Entry 5CHA (X-ray diffraction, 1.67 A resolution); this record covers chains F and G of the 6 polymer chains in the assembly.

[Chain F]
Protein: Alpha-chymotrypsin A
From: Bos taurus
Notes: EC 3.4.21.1
UniProt: P00766 (CTRA_BOVIN); numbering as in UniProt (aligned over 16-146)
Sequence (131 residues; each row starts with the number of its first residue):
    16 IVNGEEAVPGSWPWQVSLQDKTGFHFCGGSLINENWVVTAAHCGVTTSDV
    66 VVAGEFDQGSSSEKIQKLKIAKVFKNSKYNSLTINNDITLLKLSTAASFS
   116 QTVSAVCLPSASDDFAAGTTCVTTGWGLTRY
Cystine bridges: Cys42-Cys58
Swiss-Prot annotation at these positions:
  - active site (Charge relay system): His57, Asp102

[Chain G]
Protein: Alpha-chymotrypsin A
From: Bos taurus
Notes: EC 3.4.21.1
UniProt: P00766 (CTRA_BOVIN); residue numbers follow UniProt; this construct covers 149-245
Sequence (97 residues; row label = number of the first residue in the row):
   149 ANTPDRLQQASLPLLSNTNCKKYWGTKIKDAMICAGASGVSSCMGDSGGP
   199 LVCKKNGAWTLVGIVSWGSSTCSTSTPGVYARVTALVNWVQQTLAAN
Cystine bridges: Cys168-Cys182, Cys191-Cys220
Swiss-Prot annotation at these positions:
  - active site: Ser195 (Charge relay system)

[Interface between chain F and chain G]
Pairs across the interface (153; chain F residue first):
  Ile16(F) - Gln156(G)
  Ile16(F) - Gln157(G)
  Ile16(F) - Ala158(G)  hydrophobic
  Ile16(F) - Ser189(G)
  Ile16(F) - Cys191(G)
  Ile16(F) - Asp194(G)  hydrogen bond (backbone-side chain)
  Val17(F) - Val188(G)
  Val17(F) - Ser189(G)  hydrogen bond (backbone-backbone)
  Val17(F) - Cys191(G)  hydrophobic
  Val17(F) - Cys220(G)  hydrophobic
  Val17(F) - Thr222(G)
  Asn18(F) - Gly187(G)  hydrogen bond (side chain-backbone)
  Asn18(F) - Val188(G)
  Gly19(F) - Gln157(G)
  Glu20(F) - Gln156(G)
  Glu20(F) - Gln157(G)  hydrogen bond (backbone-backbone)
  Glu21(F) - Arg154(G)  salt bridge
  Glu21(F) - Leu155(G)
  Glu21(F) - Gln156(G)
  Ala22(F) - Leu155(G)  hydrogen bond (backbone-backbone)
  Ala22(F) - Gln157(G)
  Trp27(F) - Leu155(G)
  Trp27(F) - Gln157(G)  hydrogen bond
  Trp27(F) - Trp207(G)  hydrophobic
  Trp29(F) - Trp207(G)  hydrophobic
  Gln30(F) - Pro198(G)
  His40(F) - Gly193(G)
  Cys42(F) - Ser195(G)
  Gly43(F) - Ser195(G)  hydrogen bond (backbone-backbone)
  Gly43(F) - Gly196(G)
  Gly43(F) - Gly197(G)
  Gly44(F) - Gly196(G)
  Ser45(F) - Pro198(G)
  Ser45(F) - Leu209(G)
  Trp51(F) - Leu242(G)  hydrophobic
  Val53(F) - Gly196(G)
  Val53(F) - Leu209(G)  hydrophobic
  Val53(F) - Ile212(G)  hydrophobic
  Thr54(F) - Gly196(G)
  Thr54(F) - Ile212(G)
  Ala55(F) - Gly196(G)
  Ala55(F) - Ile212(G)
  Ala55(F) - Val213(G)
  His57(F) - Ser195(G)  hydrogen bond
  His57(F) - Val213(G)
  His57(F) - Ser214(G)
  Phe71(F) - Asp153(G)
  Phe71(F) - Arg154(G)
  Phe71(F) - Leu155(G)  hydrogen bond (backbone-backbone)
  Asp72(F) - Asp153(G)
  Gln73(F) - Asp153(G)  hydrogen bond (backbone-backbone)
  Gly74(F) - Asp153(G)
  Phe89(F) - Trp237(G)
  Phe89(F) - Thr241(G)
  Phe89(F) - Asn245(G)
  Asn91(F) - Trp237(G)
  Thr98(F) - Lys177(G)
  Thr98(F) - Met180(G)
  Ile99(F) - Ser214(G)
  Ile99(F) - Trp215(G)
  Asn100(F) - Lys177(G)
  Asn100(F) - Ala179(G)
  Asn100(F) - Met180(G)
  Asn101(F) - Ala179(G)
  Asn101(F) - Leu234(G)
  Asp102(F) - Ser214(G)  hydrogen bond
  Asp102(F) - Ala229(G)
  Ile103(F) - Ile212(G)  hydrophobic
  Ile103(F) - Leu234(G)  hydrophobic
  Ile103(F) - Trp237(G)  hydrophobic
  Ile103(F) - Val238(G)  hydrophobic
  Leu105(F) - Trp237(G)  hydrophobic
  Leu105(F) - Val238(G)  hydrophobic
  Leu105(F) - Thr241(G)
  Lys107(F) - Asn245(G)
  Val121(F) - Val200(G)  hydrophobic
  Val121(F) - Trp207(G)
  Val121(F) - Leu209(G)
  Cys122(F) - Ala206(G)  hydrophobic
  Cys122(F) - Trp207(G)  hydrogen bond (backbone-backbone)
  Cys122(F) - Thr208(G)
  Cys122(F) - Leu209(G)  hydrogen bond (backbone-backbone)
  Leu123(F) - Thr208(G)
  Leu123(F) - Val238(G)  hydrophobic
  Pro124(F) - Thr208(G)
  Pro124(F) - Leu209(G)
  Pro124(F) - Val231(G)
  Pro124(F) - Thr232(G)
  Pro124(F) - Val235(G)
  Ser125(F) - Thr232(G)  hydrogen bond (backbone-side chain)
  Ser125(F) - Val235(G)
  Ala126(F) - Thr232(G)
  Ala126(F) - Val235(G)
  Ala126(F) - Asn236(G)
  Asp128(F) - Lys203(G)
  Phe130(F) - Leu162(G)  hydrophobic
  Phe130(F) - Lys203(G)
  Phe130(F) - Val210(G)  hydrophobic
  Ala131(F) - Leu162(G)
  Ala132(F) - Leu162(G)
  Ala132(F) - Leu163(G)
  Ala132(F) - Ser164(G)
  Gly133(F) - Leu162(G)  hydrogen bond (backbone-backbone)
  Thr134(F) - Leu160(G)
  Thr134(F) - Pro161(G)
  Thr134(F) - Leu162(G)  hydrogen bond (backbone-backbone)
  Thr135(F) - Leu160(G)
  Cys136(F) - Ala158(G)
  Cys136(F) - Ser159(G)
  Cys136(F) - Leu160(G)  hydrogen bond (backbone-backbone)
  Cys136(F) - Leu162(G)  hydrophobic
  Cys136(F) - Leu199(G)  hydrophobic
  Cys136(F) - Val200(G)
  Cys136(F) - Cys201(G)  disulfide
  Val137(F) - Ala158(G)
  Val137(F) - Ser159(G)
  Val137(F) - Leu160(G)
  Val137(F) - Leu199(G)
  Val137(F) - Val200(G)  hydrogen bond (backbone-backbone)
  Val137(F) - Trp207(G)  hydrophobic
  Thr138(F) - Gln157(G)
  Thr138(F) - Ala158(G)  hydrogen bond (backbone-backbone)
  Thr138(F) - Leu160(G)
  Thr138(F) - Ser190(G)
  Thr138(F) - Pro198(G)  hydrogen bond (side chain-backbone)
  Thr138(F) - Val213(G)
  Thr138(F) - Tyr228(G)
  Thr139(F) - Gln156(G)
  Thr139(F) - Gln157(G)
  Thr139(F) - Pro198(G)
  Gly140(F) - Leu155(G)
  Gly140(F) - Gln156(G)  hydrogen bond (backbone-backbone)
  Gly140(F) - Asp194(G)
  Trp141(F) - Pro152(G)
  Trp141(F) - Asp153(G)
  Trp141(F) - Arg154(G)
  Trp141(F) - Leu155(G)
  Trp141(F) - Asp194(G)
  Gly142(F) - Pro152(G)
  Gly142(F) - Met192(G)
  Gly142(F) - Gly193(G)
  Gly142(F) - Asp194(G)  hydrogen bond (backbone-side chain)
  Leu143(F) - Asn150(G)
  Leu143(F) - Thr151(G)
  Leu143(F) - Cys191(G)
  Leu143(F) - Met192(G)  hydrogen bond (backbone-backbone)
  Thr144(F) - Asn150(G)  hydrogen bond (backbone-backbone)
  Thr144(F) - Pro152(G)
  Arg145(F) - Asn150(G)  hydrogen bond (backbone-side chain)
  Tyr146(F) - Asn150(G)  hydrogen bond (backbone-side chain)
  Tyr146(F) - Met192(G)  hydrophobic
  Tyr146(F) - Ser218(G)
  Tyr146(F) - Thr219(G)
Also at the interface, not in a pair above, chain F (64 interface residues in all): Val23, Ile47, Asn48, Cys58, Lys90, Thr104
Also at the interface, not in a pair above, chain G (60 interface residues in all): Gln239
Inter-chain disulfides: Cys136(F)-Cys201(G)

[In short]
64 residues of chain F face 60 of chain G across their interface, with 1 disulfide bond, 26 hydrogen bonds and
1 salt bridge. Polar contacts include Glu21(F)-Arg154(G), Ile16(F)-Asp194(G) and Asn18(F)-Gly187(G).
Here chain F is Alpha-chymotrypsin A and chain G is Alpha-chymotrypsin A, both from Bos taurus. Entry 5CHA
(The refinement and the structure of the dimer of alpha-*chymotrypsin at 1.67-*angstroms resolution) was
determined by X-ray diffraction.
